PDB entry 7U46 | electron microscopy, 2.68 A resolution | chains A and I of the 11 polymer chains in the assembly

[Chain A]
Name: Histone H3-like centromeric protein A
Source organism: Homo sapiens
UniProtKB: P49450 (CENPA_HUMAN); residue numbers follow UniProt; this construct covers 1-140
Chain sequence (140 residues; row label = number of the first residue in the row):
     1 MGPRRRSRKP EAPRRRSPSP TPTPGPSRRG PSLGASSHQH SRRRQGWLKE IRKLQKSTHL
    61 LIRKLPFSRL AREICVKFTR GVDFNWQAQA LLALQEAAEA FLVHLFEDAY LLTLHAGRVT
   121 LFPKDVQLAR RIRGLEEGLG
Not modelled in the structure: 1-45, 135-140
Curated features (UniProtKB/Swiss-Prot):
  - region: Gln39 to Leu54 (Important for flexibility of DNA ends that protrude from nucleosomes)
  - modified residue: Gly2 (N,N,N-trimethylglycine), Ser7 (Phosphoserine), Ser17 (Phosphoserine), Ser19 (Phosphoserine), Ser27 (Phosphoserine), Ser68 (Phosphoserine)
  - mutagenesis: Ser7 (S7A: Induces a delay at the terminal stage of cytokinesis and chromosome misalignment during mitosis due to a defect in kinetochore attachment to microtubules), Ser17 (S17A: Impaired mitotic chromosome congression and chromosome segregation; when associated with A-19), Ser19 (S19A: Impaired mitotic chromosome congression and chromosome segregation; when associated with A-17), Ser68 (S68A: No effect on interaction with HJURP. Impairs localization at centromeres; S68E/Q: Impairs interaction with HJURP, association with chromatin and localization at centromeres), Arg80 to Gly81 (Impairs retention at centromeres, but not targeting to centromeres), His104 (H104G: Reduces location at centromeres. Abolishes location at centromeres; when associated with C-112), Leu112 (L112C: No effect on location at centromeres. Abolishes location at centromeres; when associated with G-104)

[Chain I]
Molecule: 147-nt DNA strand
Sequence (147 nucleotides; each row starts with the number of its first residue; numbers below 1 keep their minus sign (DA-73 is residue -73)):
   -73 ATCAATATCC ACCTGCAGAT ACTACCAAAA GTGTATTTGG AAACTGCTCC ATCAAAAGGC
   -13 ATGTTCAGCT GGAATCCAGC TGAACATGCC TTTTGATGGA GCAGTTTCCA AATACACTTT
    47 TGGTAGTATC TGCAGGTGGA TATTGAT
Not modelled in the structure: -73, 73

[Interface between chain A and chain I]
Pairs across the interface (9; chain A residue first):
  Gly46(A) - DA9(I)  phosphate contact
  Trp47(A) - DA9(I)  phosphate contact
  Lys49(A) - DT-66(I)  salt bridge to the phosphate
  Arg63(A) - DT18(I)  phosphate contact
  Lys64(A) - DT18(I)  hydrogen bond to the phosphate
  Leu65(A) - DT17(I)  phosphate contact
  Leu65(A) - DT18(I)  phosphate contact
  Pro66(A) - DT17(I)  phosphate contact
  Arg69(A) - DT17(I)  salt bridge to the phosphate
Interface residues without a listed pair, chain A (10 interface residues in all): Asn85, Thr120
Interface residues without a listed pair, chain I (6 interface residues in all): DT7, DA26

[Overview]
Chain A and chain I form an interface of 10 and 6 residues respectively; the contacts include 1 hydrogen bond
and 2 salt bridges. Among the polar pairs are Lys64(A)-DT18(I), Lys49(A)-DT-66(I) and Arg69(A)-DT17(I). From
UniProt: 8 mutagenesis sites on chain A.
Chain A is Histone H3-like centromeric protein A (Homo sapiens) and chain I is a 147-nt DNA strand; the
structure, Cryo-EM structure of CENP-A nucleosome (palindromic alpha satellite DNA) in complex with CENP-N,
was determined by electron microscopy, deposited together with 7U4D and 7U47.
